9Q90 - chains A and C of the 14 polymer chains in the assembly; structure by electron microscopy, 3.50 A resolution.

[Chain A]
Name: DNA-directed RNA polymerase subunit alpha
From: Escherichia coli K-12
Notes: EC 2.7.7.6
UniProt: P0A7Z4 (RPOA_ECOLI); numbering as in UniProt (aligned over 1-329)
Amino-acid sequence (329 residues; each row starts with the number of its first residue):
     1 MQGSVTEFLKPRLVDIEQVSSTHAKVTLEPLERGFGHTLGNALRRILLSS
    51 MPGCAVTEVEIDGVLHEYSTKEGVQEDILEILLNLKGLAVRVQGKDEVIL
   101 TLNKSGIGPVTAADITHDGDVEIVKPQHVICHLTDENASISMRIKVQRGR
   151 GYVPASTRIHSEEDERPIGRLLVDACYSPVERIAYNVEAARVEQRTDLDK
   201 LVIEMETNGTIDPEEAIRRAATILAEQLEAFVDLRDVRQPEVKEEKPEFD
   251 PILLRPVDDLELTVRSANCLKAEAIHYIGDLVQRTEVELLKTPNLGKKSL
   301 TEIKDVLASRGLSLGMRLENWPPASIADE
Not modelled in the structure: 1-4, 238-247, 324-329
UniProt features mapped onto this chain:
  - region: Glu162 to Glu165 (Required for interaction with Crp at class II promoters)
  - modified residue: Arg265 (ADP-ribosylarginine), Lys297 (N6-acetyllysine), Lys298 (N6-acetyllysine)
  - mutagenesis: Arg45 (R45C: In rpoA112; temperature-sensitive, blocks RNA polymerase assembly), Glu162 to Glu165 (5-fold decrease in CRP-class II promoter-dependent transcription), Glu165 (E165K: 5-fold decrease in CRP-class II promoter-dependent transcription), Arg191 (R191C: In rpoA101; temperature-sensitive)

[Chain C]
Name: DNA-directed RNA polymerase subunit beta
From: Escherichia coli K-12
Notes: EC 2.7.7.6
UniProt: P0A8V2 (RPOB_ECOLI); residue numbers follow UniProt; this construct covers 1-1342
Amino-acid sequence (1342 residues; row label = number of the first residue in the row):
     1 MVYSYTEKKRIRKDFGKRPQVLDVPYLLSIQLDSFQKFIEQDPEGQYGLE
    51 AAFRSVFPIQSYSGNSELQYVSYRLGEPVFDVQECQIRGVTYSAPLRVKL
   101 RLVIYEREAPEGTVKDIKEQEVYMGEIPLMTDNGTFVINGTERVIVSQLH
   151 RSPGVFFDSDKGKTHSSGKVLYNARIIPYRGSWLDFEFDPKDNLFVRIDR
   201 RRKLPATIILRALNYTTEQILDLFFEKVIFEIRDNKLQMELVPERLRGET
   251 ASFDIEANGKVYVEKGRRITARHIRQLEKDDVKLIEVPVEYIAGKVVAKD
   301 YIDESTGELICAANMELSLDLLAKLSQSGHKRIETLFTNDLDHGPYISET
   351 LRVDPTNDRLSALVEIYRMMRPGEPPTREAAESLFENLFFSEDRYDLSAV
   401 GRMKFNRSLLREEIEGSGILSKDDIIDVMKKLIDIRNGKGEVDDIDHLGN
   451 RRIRSVGEMAENQFRVGLVRVERAVKERLSLGDLDTLMPQDMINAKPISA
   501 AVKEFFGSSQLSQFMDQNNPLSEITHKRRISALGPGGLTRERAGFEVRDV
   551 HPTHYGRVCPIETPEGPNIGLINSLSVYAQTNEYGFLETPYRKVTDGVVT
   601 DEIHYLSAIEEGNYVIAQANSNLDEEGHFVEDLVTCRSKGESSLFSRDQV
   651 DYMDVSTQQVVSVGASLIPFLEHDDANRALMGANMQRQAVPTLRADKPLV
   701 GTGMERAVAVDSGVTAVAKRGGVVQYVDASRIVIKVNEDEMYPGEAGIDI
   751 YNLTKYTRSNQNTCINQMPCVSLGEPVERGDVLADGPSTDLGELALGQNM
   801 RVAFMPWNGYNFEDSILVSERVVQEDRFTTIHIQELACVSRDTKLGPEEI
   851 TADIPNVGEAALSKLDESGIVYIGAEVTGGDILVGKVTPKGETQLTPEEK
   901 LLRAIFGEKASDVKDSSLRVPNGVSGTVIDVQVFTRDGVEKDKRALEIEE
   951 MQLKQAKKDLSEELQILEAGLFSRIRAVLVAGGVEAEKLDKLPRDRWLEL
  1001 GLTDEEKQNQLEQLAEQYDELKHEFEKKLEAKRRKITQGDDLAPGVLKIV
  1051 KVYLAVKRRIQPGDKMAGRHGNKGVISKINPIEDMPYDENGTPVDIVLNP
  1101 LGVPSRMNIGQILETHLGMAAKGIGDKINAMLKQQQEVAKLREFIQRAYD
  1151 LGADVRQKVDLSTFSDEEVMRLAENLRKGMPIATPVFDGAKEAEIKELLK
  1201 LGDLPTSGQIRLYDGRTGEQFERPVTVGYMYMLKLNHLVDDKMHARSTGS
  1251 YSLVTQQPLGGKAQFGGQRFGEMEVWALEAYGAAYTLQEMLTVKSDDVNG
  1301 RTKMYKNIVDGNHQMEPGMPESFNVLLKEIRSLGINIELEDE
Not modelled in the structure: 1342
UniProt features mapped onto this chain:
  - modified residue (N6-acetyllysine): Lys1022, Lys1200
  - mutagenesis: Ile561 (I561S: Resistant to antibiotics salinamide A and B), Ile569 (I569S: Resistant to antibiotics salinamide A and B), Ala665 (A665E: Resistant to antibiotics salinamide A and B), Asp675 (D675A/G: Resistant to antibiotics salinamide A and B), Asn677 (N677H/K: Resistant to antibiotics salinamide A and B), Leu680 (L680M: Resistant to antibiotics salinamide A and B), Glu813 (E813K: Disrupts the enzyme's active center)

[How chain A and chain C interact]
Contacting residue pairs - 59 pairs, chain A then chain C:
  Asn41(A) - Gly1215(C)
  Asn41(A) - Arg1216(C)  hydrogen bond (side chain-backbone)
  Asn41(A) - Thr1217(C)  hydrogen bond (side chain-backbone)
  Asn41(A) - Gly1218(C)
  Arg44(A) - Glu1083(C)
  Arg44(A) - Tyr1087(C)
  Arg45(A) - Glu1083(C)
  Arg45(A) - Asp1084(C)  salt bridge
  Arg45(A) - Gly1215(C)  hydrogen bond (side chain-backbone)
  Arg45(A) - Arg1216(C)
  Ser49(A) - Glu1083(C)  hydrogen bond
  Leu65(A) - Ile873(C)
  His66(A) - Ile873(C)
  His66(A) - Gly874(C)
  His66(A) - Val928(C)
  His66(A) - Ile929(C)  hydrogen bond (side chain-backbone)
  Glu67(A) - Lys1057(C)
  Tyr68(A) - Tyr756(C)
  Tyr68(A) - Ile831(C)  hydrophobic
  Tyr68(A) - Thr927(C)
  Tyr68(A) - Ile929(C)  hydrophobic
  Tyr68(A) - Lys1057(C)
  Thr70(A) - Ala729(C)
  Thr70(A) - Lys755(C)
  Lys71(A) - Asp728(C)
  Glu72(A) - Asp728(C)
  Glu72(A) - Lys958(C)  salt bridge
  Gly73(A) - Tyr726(C)
  Gly73(A) - Asp728(C)  hydrogen bond (backbone-side chain)
  Val74(A) - Asp728(C)
  Val74(A) - Ala729(C)  hydrogen bond (backbone-backbone)
  Gln75(A) - Val727(C)
  Gln75(A) - Ala729(C)
  Gln75(A) - Val771(C)  hydrogen bond (side chain-backbone)
  Asp77(A) - Ala729(C)
  Asp77(A) - Lys755(C)  salt bridge
  Asp77(A) - Tyr756(C)
  Asp77(A) - Asn766(C)
  Leu79(A) - Tyr756(C)
  Leu79(A) - Ile831(C)  hydrophobic
  Glu80(A) - Met768(C)
  Leu83(A) - Arg694(C)
  Lys86(A) - Gln824(C)  hydrogen bond (side chain-backbone)
  Lys86(A) - Asp826(C)  salt bridge
  Thr134(A) - Val727(C)  hydrogen bond (side chain-backbone)
  Thr134(A) - Leu773(C)
  Tyr152(A) - Gln824(C)
  Tyr152(A) - Arg1059(C)  hydrogen bond
  Arg166(A) - Glu876(C)  salt bridge
  Ile168(A) - Tyr872(C)  hydrophobic
  Asp174(A) - Asp826(C)
  Glu181(A) - Arg821(C)  hydrogen bond (backbone-side chain)
  Arg182(A) - Asn1090(C)  hydrogen bond (side chain-backbone)
  Arg182(A) - Thr1092(C)
  Ile183(A) - Gly1091(C)
  Ala184(A) - Asn1090(C)
  Ala184(A) - Gly1091(C)
  Tyr185(A) - Tyr1087(C)  hydrogen bond
  Arg317(A) - Asp1310(C)  hydrogen bond (side chain-backbone)
Also at the interface, not in a pair above, chain A (35 interface residues in all): Leu48, Glu76, Asp135, Pro154, Glu204
Also at the interface, not in a pair above, chain C (43 interface residues in all): Leu693, Ser730, Pro769, Val823, Ala875, Ala1055, Glu1089

[Summary]
35 residues of chain A face 43 of chain C across their interface; the contacts include 15 hydrogen bonds and 5
salt bridges. Polar pairs include Arg45(A)-Asp1084(C), Glu72(A)-Lys958(C) and Asp77(A)-Lys755(C). From
UniProt: 6 mutagenesis sites on chain A; 7 mutagenesis sites on chain C.
Here chain A is DNA-directed RNA polymerase subunit alpha and chain C is DNA-directed RNA polymerase subunit
beta, both from Escherichia coli K-12. Entry 9Q90 (CryoEM structure of bacterial transcription intermediate
complex mediated by activator PspF) was determined by electron microscopy.
